3CJQ - chains A and B; structure by X-ray diffraction, 2.70 A resolution.

[Chain A]
Name: Ribosomal protein L11 methyltransferase
From: Thermus thermophilus
Notes: EC 2.1.1.-
UniProt: Q84BQ9 (PRMA_THET8); numbering as in UniProt (aligned over 1-254)
Amino-acid sequence (254 residues; row label = number of the first residue in the row):
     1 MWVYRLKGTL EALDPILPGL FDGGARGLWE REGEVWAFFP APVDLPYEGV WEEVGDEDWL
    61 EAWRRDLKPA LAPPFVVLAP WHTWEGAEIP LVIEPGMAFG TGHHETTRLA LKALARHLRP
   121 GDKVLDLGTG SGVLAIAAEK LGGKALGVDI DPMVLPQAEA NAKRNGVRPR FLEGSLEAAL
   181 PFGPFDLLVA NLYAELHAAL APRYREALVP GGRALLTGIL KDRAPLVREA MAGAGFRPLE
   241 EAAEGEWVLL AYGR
Unresolved in the structure: 57
Curated features (UniProtKB/Swiss-Prot):
  - binding site (S-adenosyl-L-methionine): T107, G128, D149, S175, N191
Ligand contacts:
  - N,N-dimethyl-L-methionine (2MM): F99, H104, T106, N191, L192, Y193, G218, L220, W247
  - S-adenosylhomocysteine (SAH): F99, G100, T107, D126, L127, G128, T129, G130, V133, L134, V148, D149, I150, D151, G174, S175, N191, L192, L196

[Chain B]
Name: 50S ribosomal protein L11
From: Thermus thermophilus
UniProt: P36238 (RL11_THETH); numbering as in UniProt (aligned over 2-147)
Amino-acid sequence (146 residues; row label = number of the first residue in the row):
     2 KKVVAVVKLQ LPAGKATPAP PVGPALGQHG ANIMEFVAAF NAATANMGDA IVPVEITIYA
    62 DRSFTFVTKT PPASYLIRKA AGLEKGAHKP GREKVGRITW EQVLEIAKQK MPDLNTTDLE
   122 AAARMIAGSA RSMGVEVVGA PEVKDA
Unresolved in the structure: 80-98, 142-147
Construct notes: engineered mutation A39 (Lys in P36238)

[Interface between chain A and chain B]
Residue-residue contacts (50; chain A residue first):
  M1(A) - A20(B)  hydrophobic
  L10(A) - K9(B)
  L10(A) - Q11(B)
  L17(A) - Q11(B)
  F21(A) - Q11(B)
  F21(A) - I52(B)  hydrophobic
  R26(A) - P13(B)
  G27(A) - Q11(B)
  G27(A) - P22(B)
  L28(A) - L10(B)
  L28(A) - Q11(B)  hydrogen bond (backbone-backbone)
  W29(A) - K9(B)
  W29(A) - L10(B)  hydrophobic
  W29(A) - P22(B)  hydrophobic
  W29(A) - P25(B)  hydrophobic
  W29(A) - A26(B)
  W29(A) - Q29(B)
  E30(A) - K9(B)  hydrogen bond (backbone-backbone)
  F38(A) - P21(B)  hydrophobic
  F38(A) - P22(B)  hydrophobic
  W59(A) - P19(B)
  W59(A) - G24(B)
  W59(A) - P25(B)
  W59(A) - G28(B)
  W59(A) - Q29(B)
  W59(A) - I34(B)
  L60(A) - P19(B)  hydrophobic
  L60(A) - I34(B)
  L60(A) - M35(B)  hydrophobic
  W63(A) - G31(B)  hydrogen bond (side chain-backbone)
  W63(A) - A32(B)
  W63(A) - N33(B)
  W63(A) - R63(B)
  L67(A) - R63(B)
  E94(A) - N33(B)  hydrogen bond
  P95(A) - N33(B)  hydrogen bond (backbone-side chain)
  G96(A) - S64(B)
  G96(A) - F65(B)
  M97(A) - A40(B)  hydrophobic
  M97(A) - F65(B)
  M97(A) - F67(B)  hydrophobic
  A98(A) - S64(B)
  F99(A) - D62(B)
  F99(A) - S64(B)
  G100(A) - D62(B)  hydrogen bond (backbone-side chain)
  T101(A) - D62(B)  hydrogen bond (side chain-backbone)
  T101(A) - S64(B)
  H103(A) - D62(B)
  H104(A) - A61(B)
  H104(A) - D62(B)
Also at the interface, not in a pair above, chain A (28 interface residues in all): P18, R31, D66, W247
Also at the interface, not in a pair above, chain B (34 interface residues in all): K2, K3, V8, L12, K16, E36, Y60, S75

[Summary]
28 residues of chain A and 34 residues of chain B are in contact; the contacts include 7 hydrogen bonds. Polar
pairs include W63(A)-G31(B), E94(A)-N33(B) and P95(A)-N33(B). Ligands of chain A: S-adenosylhomocysteine and
N,N-dimethyl-L-methionine. Curated annotation (UniProt) lists 5 S-adenosyl-L-methionine-binding residues on
chain A.
Here chain A is Ribosomal protein L11 methyltransferase and chain B is 50S ribosomal protein L11, both from
Thermus thermophilus. Entry 3CJQ (Ribosomal protein L11 methyltransferase (PrmA) in complex with dimethylated
ribosomal protein L11 in space group P212121) was determined by X-ray diffraction, deposited together with
3CJR, 3CJS and 3CJT.
